4N3Y - chains B and C of the 3 polymer chains in the assembly; structure by X-ray diffraction, 2.20 A resolution.

# Chain B (and C)
Protein: Rab GTPase-binding effector protein 1
Source organism: Homo sapiens
Notes: chain C of this document is another copy of the same molecule, construct and numbering; everything in this record applies to it too
UniProtKB: Q15276 (RABE1_HUMAN); numbering as in UniProt (aligned over 552-642)
Sequence (92 residues; row label = number of the first residue in the row):
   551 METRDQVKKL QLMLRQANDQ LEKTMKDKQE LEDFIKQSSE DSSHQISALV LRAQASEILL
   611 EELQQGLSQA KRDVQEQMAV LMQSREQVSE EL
Not modelled in the structure: 551, 635-642
Differences from the reference sequence: expression tag (551)
From the paper describing this entry:
  - mutagenesis - E607K, I608D: unchanged binding to Rab5 GDP/GTP exchange factor
  - self-association interface (contacts with another copy of this molecule): E552 to S592
  - mutagenesis - N568A/E572A/Q579A/E582A, I608A/D623A: unchanged catalytic activity with Rab5 GDP/GTP exchange factor

# Chain B / chain C interface
Pairs across the interface (63; chain B residue first):
  T553(B) - T553(C)  hydrogen bond
  T553(B) - R554(C)  hydrogen bond (side chain-backbone)
  T553(B) - V557(C)
  Q556(B) - V557(C)
  Q556(B) - Q561(C)
  V557(B) - T553(C)
  V557(B) - Q556(C)
  V557(B) - V557(C)  hydrophobic
  V557(B) - L560(C)  hydrophobic
  L560(B) - V557(C)
  L560(B) - L560(C)  hydrophobic
  L560(B) - Q561(C)
  Q561(B) - Q556(C)
  M563(B) - L564(C)
  L564(B) - M563(C)  hydrophobic
  L564(B) - L564(C)  hydrophobic
  A567(B) - N568(C)
  Q570(B) - L571(C)
  Q570(B) - M575(C)
  L571(B) - Q570(C)
  L571(B) - L571(C)
  L571(B) - T574(C)
  T574(B) - L571(C)
  T574(B) - T574(C)
  T574(B) - M575(C)
  T574(B) - K578(C)
  D577(B) - K578(C)  salt bridge
  K578(B) - T574(C)
  K578(B) - D577(C)  salt bridge
  K578(B) - K578(C)
  K578(B) - L581(C)
  L581(B) - K578(C)
  L581(B) - L581(C)  hydrophobic
  L581(B) - E582(C)
  L581(B) - I585(C)  hydrophobic
  E582(B) - L581(C)
  F584(B) - I585(C)  hydrophobic
  I585(B) - F584(C)  hydrophobic
  I585(B) - I585(C)  hydrophobic
  S588(B) - S589(C)
  S592(B) - I596(C)
  Q595(B) - I596(C)
  L599(B) - L599(C)  hydrophobic
  L599(B) - V600(C)  hydrophobic
  R602(B) - Q604(C)
  R602(B) - E607(C)  salt bridge
  S606(B) - E607(C)
  S606(B) - L610(C)
  L609(B) - Q614(C)
  L610(B) - L610(C)  hydrophobic
  L613(B) - L610(C)
  L613(B) - Q614(C)
  L613(B) - L617(C)  hydrophobic
  A620(B) - K621(C)
  V624(B) - V624(C)  hydrophobic
  V624(B) - M628(C)
  Q627(B) - Q625(C)  hydrogen bond
  Q627(B) - M628(C)
  M628(B) - M628(C)  hydrophobic
  M628(B) - L631(C)  hydrophobic
  L631(B) - L631(C)  hydrophobic
  L631(B) - M632(C)  hydrophobic
  M632(B) - L631(C)  hydrophobic
Interface residues without a listed pair, chain B (38 interface residues in all): R554, N568, M575, I596, G616, L617
Interface residues without a listed pair, chain C (38 interface residues in all): A567, S592, A603, L613

# In short
The chain B/chain C interface involves 38 residues from each chain, with 3 hydrogen bonds and 3 salt bridges.
Polar contacts include D577(B)-K578(C), R602(B)-E607(C) and T553(B)-T553(C). The paper reports that E607K and
I608D of chain B leave binding to Rab5 GDP/GTP exchange factor unchanged; a self-association interface
involving E552(B); 4 substitutions were tested in all.
Chain B and chain C are both Rab GTPase-binding effector protein 1 (Homo sapiens); the structure, Crystal
structure of Rabex-5CC and Rabaptin-5C21 complex, was determined by X-ray diffraction (same publication as
4N3X, 4N3Z and 4Q9U).
